PDB entry 7V4F | X-ray diffraction, 1.98 A resolution | chain B

[Chain B]
Name: Beta-hydroxylase
Organism: Streptomyces sp. MK730-62F2
Reference sequence: C4NCJ7 (C4NCJ7_9ACTN); residues 1-182 here = UniProt positions 1-182
Chain sequence (182 residues; row label = number of the first residue in the row):
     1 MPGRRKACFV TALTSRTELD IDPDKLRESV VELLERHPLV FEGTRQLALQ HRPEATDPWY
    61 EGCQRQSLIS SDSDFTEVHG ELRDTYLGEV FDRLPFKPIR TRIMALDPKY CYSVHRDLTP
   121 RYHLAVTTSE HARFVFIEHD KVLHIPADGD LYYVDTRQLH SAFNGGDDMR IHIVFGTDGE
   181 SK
Not modelled in the structure: 1-11, 179-182
Metal / ion sites: Fe ion site 1: E89, D92; Fe ion site 2: H115, D117 (together with 5KC, carbon dioxide); Fe ion site 3: D140 (shared with 1 residue of chain A)
Small-molecule neighbours:
  - 5KC ((2S,3S)-2-azanyl-4-(2-hydroxy-2-oxoethylamino)-3-oxidanyl-butanoic acid): T44, M104, Y112, S113, H115, D117
  - carbon dioxide (CO2): Y112, H115, D117, F134, T156, H160, A162
  - succinic acid (SIN): T44, M104, L106, Y112, D117, R121, H123, F134, T156, A162, R170, V174
Reported in the primary citation:
  - catalytic residues: H115, D117, H160 (by similarity / conservation)
  - mutagenesis - H123A, H172A: decreased expression

[Overview]
Ligands of chain B: compound 5KC, succinic acid and carbon dioxide. E89 and D92 coordinate Fe ion site 1. The
Fe ion site 2 is built by H115 and D117. From the paper: catalytic residues H115, D117 and H160; H123A and
H172A reduce expression.
Chain B is Beta-hydroxylase (Streptomyces sp. MK730-62F2); the structure, Unique non-heme hydroxylase in
biosynthesis of nucleoside antibiotic pathway uncover mechanism of reaction, was determined by X-ray
diffraction (same publication as 7V4M, 7V4N and 7V4P).
